PDB entry 1TMJ | X-ray diffraction, 1.45 A resolution | chain A

Chain A:
Name: 2-amino-4-hydroxy-6-hydroxymethyldihydropteridine pyrophosphokinase
Organism: Escherichia coli
Notes: EC 2.7.6.3
UniProt: P26281 (HPPK_ECOLI); numbering as in UniProt (aligned over 1-158)
Chain sequence (158 residues; each row starts with the number of its first residue):
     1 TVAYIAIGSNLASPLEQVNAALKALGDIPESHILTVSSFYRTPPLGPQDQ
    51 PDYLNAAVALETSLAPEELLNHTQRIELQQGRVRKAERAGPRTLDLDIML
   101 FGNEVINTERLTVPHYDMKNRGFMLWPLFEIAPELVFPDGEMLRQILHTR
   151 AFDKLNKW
Differences from the reference sequence: engineered mutation A89 (Trp in P26281)
Bound ions: Mg2+ site 1: D95, D97

In short:
D95 and D97 form the Mg2+ site 1.
Chain A is 2-amino-4-hydroxy-6-hydroxymethyldihydropteridine pyrophosphokinase (Escherichia coli); the
structure, Crystal structure of E.coli apo-HPPK(W89A) at 1.45 Angstrom resolution, was determined by X-ray
diffraction (same publication as 1TMM).
